Entry 4LO2 (X-ray diffraction, 2.25 A resolution); this record covers chains A and C of the 3 polymer chains in the assembly.

# Chain A
Name: Ha-33
From: Clostridium botulinum
Reference sequence: Q45871 (Q45871_CLOBO); numbering as in UniProt (aligned over 2-293)
Amino-acid sequence (296 residues; row label = number of the first residue in the row):
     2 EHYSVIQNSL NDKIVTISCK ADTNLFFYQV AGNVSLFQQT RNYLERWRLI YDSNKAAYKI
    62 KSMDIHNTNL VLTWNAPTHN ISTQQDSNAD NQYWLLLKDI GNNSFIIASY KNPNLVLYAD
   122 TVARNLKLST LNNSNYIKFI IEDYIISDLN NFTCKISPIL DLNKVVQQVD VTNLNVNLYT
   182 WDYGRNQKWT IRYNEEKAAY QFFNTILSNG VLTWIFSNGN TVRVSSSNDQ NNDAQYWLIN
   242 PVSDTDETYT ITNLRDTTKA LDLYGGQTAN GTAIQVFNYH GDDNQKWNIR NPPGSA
Not modelled in the structure: 2-8, 295-297
Differences from the reference sequence: expression tag (294-297)
What the authors report for this chain:
  - binding site for beta-D-galactopyranose: D263, F278
  - mutagenesis - D263A, F278A: abolished binding to Lac
  - specificity-determining residues: Y180, N187, F278 (proposed by the authors, not directly observed)

# Chain C
Name: Ha-17
From: Clostridium botulinum
Reference sequence: Q45878 (Q45878_CLOBO); numbering as in UniProt (aligned over 2-146)
Amino-acid sequence (147 residues; numbered 0 to 146; the number before each row is that of its first residue; numbering starts at 0):
     0 GPSVERTFLP NGNYNIKSIF SGSLYLNPVS KSLTFSNESS ANNQKWNVEY MAENRCFKIS
    60 NVAEPNKYLS YDNFGFISLD SLSNRCYWFP IKIAVNTYIM LSLNKVNELD YAWDIYDTNE
   120 NILSQPLLLL PNFDIYNSNQ MFKLEKI
Not modelled in the structure: 0-2
Differences from the reference sequence: expression tag (0-1)

# Interface between chain A and chain C
Contacting residue pairs - 16 pairs, chain A then chain C:
  W75(A) - L108(C)  hydrophobic
  P78(A) - L108(C)  hydrophobic
  P78(A) - F132(C)
  T79(A) - F132(C)
  H80(A) - F132(C)
  K112(A) - E107(C)  salt bridge
  N113(A) - N106(C)
  N113(A) - L108(C)
  N113(A) - Y110(C)  hydrogen bond
  N115(A) - Y110(C)  hydrogen bond
  L116(A) - L108(C)  hydrophobic
  L116(A) - P130(C)  hydrophobic
  L116(A) - F132(C)  hydrophobic
  L132(A) - Y115(C)
  N133(A) - Y115(C)
  N134(A) - Y115(C)  hydrogen bond (backbone-side chain)
Interface residues without a listed pair, chain A (13 interface residues in all): L129, T131
Interface residues without a listed pair, chain C (9 interface residues in all): L129, D133

# In short
13 residues of chain A and 9 residues of chain C are in contact; the contacts include 3 hydrogen bonds and 1
salt bridge. Among the polar pairs are K112(A)-E107(C), N113(A)-Y110(C) and N115(A)-Y110(C). From the paper: a
binding site for beta-D-galactopyranose at D263(A) and F278(A); D263A and F278A of chain A abolish binding to
Lac.
Chain A is Ha-33 and chain C is Ha-17, both from Clostridium botulinum; the structure, HA17-HA33-Lac, was
determined by X-ray diffraction (same publication as 4LO0, 4LO1, 4LO3, 4LO4, 4LO5, 4LO6 and 4LO7).
